6PZZ - chains A and H of the 12 polymer chains in the assembly; structure by electron microscopy, 3.60 A resolution.

Chain A:
Molecule: Neuraminidase
Source organism: Influenza A virus (A/environment/Shanghai/S1439/2013(H7N9))
Notes: EC 3.2.1.18
Reference sequence: S5MF06 (S5MF06_9INFA); the construct lacks a stretch of the UniProt sequence and is renumbered around it, so the offset changes along the chain: 41-169 = UniProt 37-165; 170-331 = UniProt 167-328; 333-387 = UniProt 329-383; 389-412 = UniProt 384-407; 1 more segments
Amino-acid sequence (429 residues; numbered 41 to 468 plus 3 insertion-coded residues; 2 numbers in that range are skipped by the numbering (no residue carries them; nothing is unmodelled there); the number before each row is that of its first residue; a row labelled like 412A-412B holds insertion residues (412A, then the next letters in order)):
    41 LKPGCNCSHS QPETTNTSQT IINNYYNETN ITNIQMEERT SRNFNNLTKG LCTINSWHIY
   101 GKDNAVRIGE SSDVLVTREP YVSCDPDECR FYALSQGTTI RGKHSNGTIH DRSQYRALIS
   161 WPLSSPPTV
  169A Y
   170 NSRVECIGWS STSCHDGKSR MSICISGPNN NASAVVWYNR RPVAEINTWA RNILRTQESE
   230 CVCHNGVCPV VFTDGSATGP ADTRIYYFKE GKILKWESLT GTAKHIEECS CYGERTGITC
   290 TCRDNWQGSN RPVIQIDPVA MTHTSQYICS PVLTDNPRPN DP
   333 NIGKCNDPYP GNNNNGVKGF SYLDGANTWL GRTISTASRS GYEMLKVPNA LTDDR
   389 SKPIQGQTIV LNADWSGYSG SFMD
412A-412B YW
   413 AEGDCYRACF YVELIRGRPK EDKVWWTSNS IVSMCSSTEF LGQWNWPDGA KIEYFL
Disordered / not traced: 41-81
Disulfides: Cys-92/Cys-417, Cys-124/Cys-129, Cys-175/Cys-193, Cys-183/Cys-230, Cys-232/Cys-237, Cys-278/Cys-291, Cys-280/Cys-289, Cys-318/Cys-337, Cys-421/Cys-447
Covalent attachments: N-acetylglucosamine (NAG) linked to Asn-86, Asn-146; glycan linked to Asn-200

Chain H:
Molecule: NA-80 fragment antibody heavy chain
Source organism: Homo sapiens
Notes: antibody fragment or engineered binder
Amino-acid sequence (224 residues; numbered 1 to 216 plus 8 insertion-coded residues; the number before each row is that of its first residue; a row labelled like 82A-82C holds insertion residues (82A, then the next letters in order)):
     1 QVQLVQSGAE VKRPGASVKV SCKASGYTFI SYGISWVRQA PGQGLEWMGW IS
   52A A
    53 YNGNTNYAQN LQGRVTMTTD TSTSTAYMEL
82A-82C RSL
    83 RSDDTAVYYC ARVIPGTA
100A-100D VDYF
   101 DYWGQGTLVT VSSASTKGPS VFPLAPSSKS TSGGTAALGC LVKDYFPEPV TVSWNSGALT
   161 SGVHTFPAVL QSSGLYSLSS VVTVPSSSLG TQTYICNVNH KPSNTKVDKR VEPKSC
Disordered / not traced: 113-216
Disulfides: Cys-22/Cys-92

Chain A / chain H interface:
Residue-residue contacts - 9 pairs, chain A then chain H:
  Pro-331(A) with Asp-100B(H)
  Asn-333(A) with Asp-100B(H), hydrogen bond (backbone-side chain)
  Ile-334(A) with Asp-100B(H), hydrogen bond (backbone-side chain)
  Lys-336(A) with Tyr-32(H)
  Asp-339(A) with Ser-31(H), hydrogen bond; Tyr-53(H)
  Tyr-341(A) with Ile-96(H), hydrophobic
  Pro-342(A) with Tyr-32(H); Ile-96(H), hydrophobic
Also at the interface, not in a pair above, chain A (9 interface residues in all): Pro-340, Arg-387
Also at the interface, not in a pair above, chain H (9 interface residues in all): Arg-94, Pro-97, Ala-100, Val-100A
From the paper, about this interface:
  - epitope / paratope residues, chain A: Asn-329(A), Asp-339(A)

Overview:
The chain A/chain H interface involves 9 residues from each chain; the contacts include 3 hydrogen bonds.
Polar contacts include Asn-333(A)/Asp-100B(H), Ile-334(A)/Asp-100B(H) and Asp-339(A)/Ser-31(H).
N-acetylglucosamine is covalently linked to Asn-86(A) and Asn-146(A). From the paper: epitope/paratope
residues Asn-329(A) and Asp-339(A).
Chain A is Neuraminidase (Influenza A virus (A/environment/Shanghai/S1439/2013(H7N9))) and chain H is NA-80
fragment antibody heavy chain (Homo sapiens); the structure, CryoEM derived model of NA-80 Fab in complex with
N9 Shanghai2, was determined by electron microscopy together with 6PZE, 6PZG, 6PZY and 6U02 from the same
study.
